4KRU - chain A; structure by X-ray diffraction, 1.37 A resolution.

== Chain A ==
Name: Autolytic lysozyme
From: Clostridium phage phiSM101
Notes: EC 3.2.1.17; fragment: catalytic domain
UniProtKB: Q0SPG7 (Q0SPG7_9VIRU); numbering as in UniProt (aligned over 1-218)
Amino-acid sequence (229 residues; each row starts with the number of its first residue; note: 1 number in that range is skipped by the numbering (no residue carries it; nothing is unmodelled there); numbers below 1 keep their minus sign (Met-11 is residue -11)):
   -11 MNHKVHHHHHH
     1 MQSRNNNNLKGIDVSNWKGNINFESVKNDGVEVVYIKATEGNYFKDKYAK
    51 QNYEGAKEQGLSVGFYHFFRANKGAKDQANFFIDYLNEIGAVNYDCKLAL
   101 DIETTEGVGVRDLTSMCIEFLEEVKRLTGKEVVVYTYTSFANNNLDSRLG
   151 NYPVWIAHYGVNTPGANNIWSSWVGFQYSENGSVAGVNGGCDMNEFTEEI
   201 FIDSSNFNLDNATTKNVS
Disordered / not traced: -11 to -8, 208-218
Construct notes: expression tag (-11 to -1)
Small-molecule neighbours:
  - N-acetylglucosamine (NAG; 2-acetamido-2-deoxy-beta-D-glucopyranose): Gly60, Ser62, Asp95, Glu198, Phe201, Ile202
  - 2-acetamido-2-deoxy-alpha-D-glucopyranose (NDG): Asp13, Lys37, Tyr66, Phe68, Asp101, Glu103, Tyr135, Trp155, Gln177, Asp192

== In short ==
Bound to chain A: 2-acetamido-2-deoxy-alpha-D-glucopyranose and N-acetylglucosamine.
Chain A is Autolytic lysozyme (Clostridium phage phiSM101); the structure, X-ray structure of catalytic domain
of endolysin from clostridium perfringens phage phiSM101, was determined by X-ray diffraction (same
publication as 4KRT).
